PDB entry 7U2L | electron microscopy, 3.20 A resolution | chains A and B of the 5 polymer chains in the assembly

== Chain A ==
Molecule: Guanine nucleotide-binding protein G(i) subunit alpha-1
From: Homo sapiens
UniProtKB: P63096 (GNAI1_HUMAN); residues 1-354 here = UniProt positions 1-354
Sequence (354 residues; row label = number of the first residue in the row):
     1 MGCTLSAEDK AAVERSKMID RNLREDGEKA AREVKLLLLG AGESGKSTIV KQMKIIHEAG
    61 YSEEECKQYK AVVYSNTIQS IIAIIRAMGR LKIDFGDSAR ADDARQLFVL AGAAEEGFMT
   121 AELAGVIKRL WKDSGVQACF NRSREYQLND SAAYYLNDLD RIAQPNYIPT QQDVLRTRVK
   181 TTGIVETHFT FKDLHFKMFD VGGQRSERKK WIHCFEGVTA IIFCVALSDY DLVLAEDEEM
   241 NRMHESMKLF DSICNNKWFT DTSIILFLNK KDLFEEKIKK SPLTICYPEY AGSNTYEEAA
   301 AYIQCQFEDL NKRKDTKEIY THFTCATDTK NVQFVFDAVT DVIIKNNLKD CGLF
Disordered / not traced: 1-4, 56-181, 234-240
UniProt features mapped onto this chain:
  - region: Lys35 to Thr48 (G1 motif), Asp173 to Thr181 (G2 motif), Phe196 to Arg205 (G3 motif), Ile265 to Asp272 (G4 motif), Thr324 to Thr329 (G5 motif)
  - binding site (GTP): Glu43 to Thr48, Ser151, Leu175 to Thr181, Asp200 to Gln204, Asn269 to Asp272, Ala326
  - binding site (Mg(2+)): Ser47, Thr181
  - modified residue: Arg178 (ADP-ribosylarginine), Gln204 (Deamidated glutamine), Cys351 (ADP-ribosylcysteine)
  - lipidation: Gly2 (N-myristoyl glycine), Cys3 (S-palmitoyl cysteine)
  - natural variant: Gly40 (G40C: In NEDHISB; G40R: In NEDHISB), Gly45 (G45D: In NEDHISB), Thr48 (T48I: In NEDHISB; T48K: In NEDHISB), Gln52 (Q52P: In NEDHISB), Ser75 (deletion: In NEDHISB; uncertain significance), Gln172 (deletion: In NEDHISB), Asp173 (D173V: In NEDHISB), Glu186 to Phe189 (deletion: In NEDHISB; uncertain significance), Cys224 (C224Y: In NEDHISB), Lys270 (K270N: In NEDHISB; K270R: In NEDHISB), Asp272 (D272G: In NEDHISB), Ala326 (A326P: In NEDHISB), 1 further natural variant entry in UniProt
  - mutagenesis: Gly42 (G42R: Abolishes switch to an activated conformation and dissociation from beta and gamma subunits upon GTP binding. Abolishes interaction with RGS family members), Glu116 (E116L: Enhances interaction (inactive GDP-bound) with RGS14), Gln147 (Q147L: Enhances interaction (inactive GDP-bound) with RGS14), Glu245 (E245L: Enhances interaction (inactive GDP-bound) with RGS14)

== Chain B ==
Molecule: Guanine nucleotide-binding protein G(I)/G(S)/G(T) subunit beta-1
From: Homo sapiens
UniProtKB: P62873 (GBB1_HUMAN); residue numbers follow UniProt; this construct covers 2-340
Sequence (344 residues; row label = number of the first residue in the row; numbers below 1 keep their minus sign (Pro-3 is residue -3)):
    -3 PGSSGSELDQ LRQEAEQLKN QIRDARKACA DATLSQITNN IDPVGRIQMR TRRTLRGHLA
    57 KIYAMHWGTD SRLLVSASQD GKLIIWDSYT TNKVHAIPLR SSWVMTCAYA PSGNYVACGG
   117 LDNICSIYNL KTREGNVRVS RELAGHTGYL SCCRFLDDNQ IVTSSGDTTC ALWDIETGQQ
   177 TTTFTGHTGD VMSLSLAPDT RLFVSGACDA SAKLWDVREG MCRQTFTGHE SDINAICFFP
   237 NGNAFATGSD DATCRLFDLR ADQELMTYSH DNIICGITSV SFSKSGRLLL AGYDDFNCNV
   297 WDALKADRAG VLAGHDNRVS CLGVTDDGMA VATGSWDSFL KIWN
Disordered / not traced: -3 to 4
Construct notes: expression tag (-3 to 1)
UniProt features mapped onto this chain:
  - modified residue: Ser2 (N-acetylserine), His266 (Phosphohistidine)
  - natural variant: Leu30 (L30F: In MRD42; uncertain significance), Arg52 (R52G: In MRD42), Gly64 (G64V: In MRD42), Asp76 (D76E: In MRD42; D76G: In MRD42), Gly77 (G77S: In MRD42), Lys78 (K78R: In MRD42), Ile80 (I80N: In MRD42; I80T: In MRD42), His91 (H91R: In MRD42; uncertain significance), Ala92 (A92T: In MRD42), Pro94 (P94S: In MRD42), Leu95 (L95P: In MRD42), Arg96 (R96L: In MRD42), 5 further natural variant entries in UniProt

== Chain A / chain B interface ==
Contacting residue pairs (48; chain A residue first):
  Val13(A) - Asn88(B)
  Arg15(A) - Val90(B)  hydrogen bond (side chain-backbone)
  Arg15(A) - His91(B)
  Ser16(A) - Asn88(B)
  Ser16(A) - Lys89(B)  hydrogen bond (side chain-backbone)
  Ile19(A) - Lys89(B)
  Asp20(A) - Lys89(B)  salt bridge
  Leu23(A) - Gly53(B)
  Leu23(A) - Leu55(B)
  Leu23(A) - Lys78(B)
  Leu23(A) - Ile80(B)  hydrophobic
  Leu23(A) - Lys89(B)
  Leu23(A) - Ala92(B)  hydrophobic
  Asp26(A) - Lys78(B)  salt bridge
  Gly27(A) - Leu55(B)
  Thr182(A) - Asp118(B)
  Thr182(A) - Asn119(B)
  Gly183(A) - Leu117(B)
  Gly183(A) - Asp118(B)
  Gly183(A) - Asn119(B)
  Ile184(A) - Trp99(B)
  Ile184(A) - Leu117(B)
  Phe199(A) - Trp99(B)  hydrophobic
  Gln204(A) - Leu117(B)
  Gln204(A) - Asn119(B)
  Gln204(A) - Tyr145(B)  hydrogen bond (side chain-backbone)
  Ser206(A) - Tyr145(B)
  Ser206(A) - Gly162(B)
  Glu207(A) - Asp186(B)  hydrogen bond (backbone-side chain)
  Lys210(A) - Tyr145(B)
  Lys210(A) - Met188(B)
  Lys210(A) - Cys204(B)
  Lys210(A) - Asp228(B)
  Lys210(A) - Asn230(B)  hydrogen bond
  Lys210(A) - Asp246(B)  salt bridge
  Trp211(A) - Leu117(B)  hydrophobic
  Trp211(A) - Tyr145(B)
  His213(A) - Lys57(B)
  His213(A) - Tyr59(B)  hydrogen bond (backbone-side chain)
  His213(A) - Trp332(B)
  Cys214(A) - Tyr59(B)
  Cys214(A) - Gln75(B)
  Cys214(A) - Trp99(B)
  Phe215(A) - Trp99(B)  hydrophobic
  Phe215(A) - Leu117(B)  hydrophobic
  Glu216(A) - Lys57(B)  salt bridge
  Trp258(A) - Arg314(B)
  Trp258(A) - Trp332(B)  hydrophobic
Also at the interface, not in a pair above, chain B (28 interface residues in all): Met101, Gly144

== In short ==
Chain A and chain B form an interface of 22 and 28 residues respectively; the contacts include 6 hydrogen
bonds and 4 salt bridges. Among the polar pairs are Asp20(A)-Lys89(B), Asp26(A)-Lys78(B) and
Lys210(A)-Asp246(B).
Here chain A is Guanine nucleotide-binding protein G(i) subunit alpha-1 and chain B is Guanine
nucleotide-binding protein G(I)/G(S)/G(T) subunit beta-1, both from Homo sapiens. Entry 7U2L
(C5guano-uOR-Gi-scFv16) was determined by electron microscopy, deposited together with 7U2K.
